PDB entry 4CEW | X-ray diffraction, 2.75 A resolution | chains B and D of the 4 polymer chains in the assembly

== Chain B ==
Protein: VP2
Organism: Enterovirus A71
UniProtKB: B2ZUN0 (B2ZUN0_9ENTO); residues 1-254 here correspond to UniProt positions 70-323 (UniProt number = residue number + 69)
Amino-acid sequence (254 residues; each row starts with the number of its first residue):
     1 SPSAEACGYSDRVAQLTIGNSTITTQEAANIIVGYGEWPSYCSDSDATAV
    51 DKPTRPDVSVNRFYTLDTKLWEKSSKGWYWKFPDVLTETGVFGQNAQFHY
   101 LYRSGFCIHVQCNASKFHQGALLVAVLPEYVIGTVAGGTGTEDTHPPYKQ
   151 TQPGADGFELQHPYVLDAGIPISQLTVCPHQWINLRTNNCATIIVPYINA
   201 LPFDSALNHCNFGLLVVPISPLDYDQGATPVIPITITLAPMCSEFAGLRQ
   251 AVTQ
Disordered / not traced: 1-9

== Chain D ==
Protein: VP4
Organism: Enterovirus A71
UniProtKB: B2ZUN0 (B2ZUN0_9ENTO); residue numbers follow UniProt; this construct covers 1-69
Amino-acid sequence (69 residues; each row starts with the number of its first residue):
     1 MGSQVSTQRSGSHENSNSATEGSTINYTTINYYKDSYAATAGKQSLKQDP
    51 DKFANPVKDIFTEMAAPLK
Disordered / not traced: 1-11

== Chain B / chain D interface ==
Pairs across the interface (17; chain B residue first):
  Ser10(B) - Lys69(D)
  Asp11(B) - Pro67(D)
  Asp11(B) - Leu68(D)
  Asp11(B) - Lys69(D)
  Arg12(B) - Lys69(D)
  Ala28(B) - Leu68(D)
  Ala29(B) - Leu68(D)  hydrophobic
  Asn30(B) - Asp59(D)  hydrogen bond (side chain-backbone)
  Ile31(B) - Val57(D)
  Ile31(B) - Lys58(D)  hydrogen bond (backbone-backbone)
  Ile32(B) - Pro56(D)
  Ile32(B) - Val57(D)  hydrophobic
  Val33(B) - Pro56(D)  hydrogen bond (backbone-backbone)
  Tyr35(B) - Lys52(D)
  Tyr35(B) - Phe53(D)  hydrophobic
  Gly36(B) - Lys52(D)
  Thr187(B) - Leu68(D)
Also at the interface, not in a pair above, chain B (13 interface residues in all): Trp38

== Summary ==
The interface between chain B and chain D involves 13 residues on one side and 9 on the other; the contacts
include 3 hydrogen bonds. Polar pairs include Asn30(B)-Asp59(D), Ile31(B)-Lys58(D) and Val33(B)-Pro56(D).
Here chain B is VP2 and chain D is VP4, both from Enterovirus A71. Entry 4CEW (Crystal structure of human
Enterovirus 71 in complex with the uncoating inhibitor ALD) was determined by X-ray diffraction (same
publication as 4CDQ, 4CDU, 4CDW, 4CDX and 4CEY).
